8YVY - chains A and H of the 16 polymer chains in the assembly; structure by electron microscopy, 3.02 A resolution.

Chain A (and H):
Protein: Spike glycoprotein E1
Organism: Semliki Forest virus 4
Notes: chain H of this document is another copy of the same molecule, construct and numbering; everything in this record applies to it too
Reference sequence: A0A0E3T652 (A0A0E3T652_SFV); residues 1-438 here correspond to UniProt positions 816-1253 (UniProt number = residue number + 815)
Sequence (438 residues; each row starts with the number of its first residue):
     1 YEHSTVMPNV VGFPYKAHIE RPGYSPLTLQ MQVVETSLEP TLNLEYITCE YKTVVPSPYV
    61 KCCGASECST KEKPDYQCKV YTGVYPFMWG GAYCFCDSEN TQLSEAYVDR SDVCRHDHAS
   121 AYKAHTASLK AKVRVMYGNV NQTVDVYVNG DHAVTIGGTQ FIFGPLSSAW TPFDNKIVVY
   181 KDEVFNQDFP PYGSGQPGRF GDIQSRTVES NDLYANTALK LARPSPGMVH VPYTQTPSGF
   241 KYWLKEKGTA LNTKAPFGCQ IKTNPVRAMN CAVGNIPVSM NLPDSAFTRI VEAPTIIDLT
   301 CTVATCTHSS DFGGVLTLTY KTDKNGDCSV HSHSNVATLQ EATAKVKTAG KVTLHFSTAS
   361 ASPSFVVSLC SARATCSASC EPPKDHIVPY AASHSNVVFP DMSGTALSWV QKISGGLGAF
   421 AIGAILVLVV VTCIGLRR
Disulfide bonds: C49-C114, C62-C94, C63-C96, C259-C271, C301-C376, C306-C380, C328-C370
Covalently attached groups: N-acetylglucosamine (NAG) linked to N141

How chain A and chain H interact:
Pairs across the interface (18; chain A residue first):
  E45(A) - D151(H)
  Y147(A) - R206(H)
  D151(A) - K123(H)  salt bridge
  D151(A) - K176(H)  salt bridge
  D151(A) - P191(H)
  D151(A) - Y192(H)
  H152(A) - Y192(H)
  H152(A) - R206(H)  hydrogen bond
  A153(A) - Y192(H)  hydrogen bond (backbone-backbone)
  A153(A) - G193(H)
  K176(A) - D151(H)  salt bridge
  P191(A) - D151(H)
  Y192(A) - D151(H)
  Y192(A) - H152(H)
  Y192(A) - A153(H)  hydrogen bond (backbone-backbone)
  G193(A) - A153(H)
  R206(A) - Y147(H)
  R206(A) - H152(H)
Also at the interface, not in a pair above, chain A (18 interface residues in all): N43, K123, H125, T126, G150, F189, P190, S194
Also at the interface, not in a pair above, chain H (18 interface residues in all): T41, E45, H125, T126, N149, G150, Q160, S194

Summary:
The chain A/chain H interface involves 18 residues from each chain, with 3 hydrogen bonds and 3 salt bridges.
Polar contacts include D151(A)-K123(H), D151(A)-K176(H) and H152(A)-R206(H). Covalently linked
N-acetylglucosamine: at N141(A).
Chain A and chain H are both Spike glycoprotein E1 (Semliki Forest virus 4); the structure, Semliki Forest
virus virion, was determined by electron microscopy (same publication as 8YVZ, 8YW1 and 8YW2).
